3BG5 - chains B and D of the 4 polymer chains in the assembly; structure by X-ray diffraction, 2.80 A resolution.

# Chain B (and D)
Molecule: Pyruvate carboxylase
Source organism: Staphylococcus aureus
Notes: chain D of this document is another copy of the same molecule, construct and numbering; everything in this record applies to it too
UniProt: Q99UY8 (Q99UY8_STAAM); the construct lacks a stretch of the UniProt sequence and is renumbered around it, so the offset changes along the chain: 34-315 = UniProt 1-282; 317-357 = UniProt 283-323; 358-362 = UniProt 326-330; 363-513 = UniProt 332-482; 5 more segments
Amino-acid sequence (1173 residues; numbered 11 to 1182 plus 6 insertion-coded residues; 5 numbers in that range are skipped by the numbering (no residue carries them; nothing is unmodelled there); the number before each row is that of its first residue; a row labelled like 357A-357B holds insertion residues (357A, then the next letters in order)):
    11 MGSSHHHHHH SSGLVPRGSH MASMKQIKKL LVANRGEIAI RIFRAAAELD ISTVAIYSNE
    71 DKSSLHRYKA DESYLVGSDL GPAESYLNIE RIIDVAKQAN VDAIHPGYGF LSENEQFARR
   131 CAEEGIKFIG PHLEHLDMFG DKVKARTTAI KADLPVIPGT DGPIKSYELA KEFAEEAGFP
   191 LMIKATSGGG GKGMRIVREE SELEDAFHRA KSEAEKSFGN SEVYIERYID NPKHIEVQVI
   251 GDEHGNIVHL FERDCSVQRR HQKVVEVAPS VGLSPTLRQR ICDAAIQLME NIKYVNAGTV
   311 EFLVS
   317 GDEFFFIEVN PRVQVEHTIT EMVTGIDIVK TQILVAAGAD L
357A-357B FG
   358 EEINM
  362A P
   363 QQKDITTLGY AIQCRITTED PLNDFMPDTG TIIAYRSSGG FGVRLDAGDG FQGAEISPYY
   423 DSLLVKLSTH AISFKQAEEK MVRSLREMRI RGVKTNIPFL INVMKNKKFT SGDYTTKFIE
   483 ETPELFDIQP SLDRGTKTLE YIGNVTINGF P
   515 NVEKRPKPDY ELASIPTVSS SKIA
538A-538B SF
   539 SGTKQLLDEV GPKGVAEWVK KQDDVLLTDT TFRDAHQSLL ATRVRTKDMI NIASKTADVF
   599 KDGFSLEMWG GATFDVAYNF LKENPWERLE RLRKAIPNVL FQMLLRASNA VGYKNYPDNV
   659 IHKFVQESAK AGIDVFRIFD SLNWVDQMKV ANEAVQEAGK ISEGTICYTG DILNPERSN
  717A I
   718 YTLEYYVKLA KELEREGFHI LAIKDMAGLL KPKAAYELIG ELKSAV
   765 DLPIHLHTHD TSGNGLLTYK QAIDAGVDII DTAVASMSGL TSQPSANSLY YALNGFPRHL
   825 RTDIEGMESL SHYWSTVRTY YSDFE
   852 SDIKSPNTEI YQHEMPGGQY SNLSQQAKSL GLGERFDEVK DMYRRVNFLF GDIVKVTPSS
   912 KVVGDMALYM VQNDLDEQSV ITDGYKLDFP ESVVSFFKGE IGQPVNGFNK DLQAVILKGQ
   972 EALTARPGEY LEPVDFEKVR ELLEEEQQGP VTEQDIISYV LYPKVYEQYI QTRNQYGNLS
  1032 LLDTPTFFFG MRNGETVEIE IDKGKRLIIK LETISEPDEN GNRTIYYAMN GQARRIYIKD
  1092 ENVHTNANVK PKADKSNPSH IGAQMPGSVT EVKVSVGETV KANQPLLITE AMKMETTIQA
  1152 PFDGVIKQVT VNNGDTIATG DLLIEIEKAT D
Not modelled in the structure: 11-35, 169-238, 1179-1182 (chain D: 11-35, 169-238, 1094-1100, 1179-1182)
Sequence notes: expression tag (11-33)
Glycans and other covalent adducts: covalent link Ser315-Gly317; covalent link Pro513-Asn515; covalent link Val763-Asp765; covalent link Glu849-Ser852; 5-(hexahydro-2-oxo-1H-thieno[3,4-d]imidazol-6-yl)pentanal (BTI) linked to Lys1144
Ion coordination: Mn2+ near Asp572 (its only coordinating residue here)
Small-molecule neighbours:
  - BTI (5-(hexahydro-2-oxo-1H-thieno[3,4-d]imidazol-6-yl)pentanal): Tyr503, Asn506, Val507, Gly511, Phe512, Pro513, Asn617, Phe618, Lys620, Tyr1027, Leu1030, Phe1038, Glu1092
  - pyruvic acid (PYR): Arg571, Asp572, Gln575, Gly609, Leu642, Arg644, Phe677, Lys741, Val907, Thr908
Reported in the primary citation:
  - mutagenesis - Y1077A: abolished catalytic activity
  - mutagenesis - Y1077A: unchanged catalytic activity on 1 mM acetyl-CoA
  - binding site for BTI: Tyr503, Phe512, Pro513, Phe618, Lys620, Thr908, Ser911, Thr1023, Tyr1027, Leu1030, Phe1038
  - binding site for pyruvic acid: Arg644
  - disease-associated variants - R451C: decreased catalytic activity on acetyl-CoA
  - allosteric site: Arg398, Arg451, Arg453, Arg1085 (proposed by the authors, not directly observed)

# How chain B and chain D interact
Pairs across the interface - 91 pairs, chain B then chain D:
  Arg51(B) - Phe403(D)
  Arg54(B) - Ser400(D)
  Arg54(B) - Gly401(D)
  Arg54(B) - Gly402(D)
  Arg54(B) - Arg445(D)
  Arg54(B) - Glu449(D)  salt bridge
  Ala57(B) - Arg445(D)
  Glu58(B) - Glu441(D)
  Glu58(B) - Lys442(D)
  Glu58(B) - Arg445(D)  salt bridge
  Arg77(B) - Glu1049(D)  salt bridge
  Arg77(B) - Ile1059(D)
  Tyr78(B) - Ile1059(D)
  Tyr78(B) - Asn1081(D)
  Tyr78(B) - Gly1082(D)
  Lys79(B) - Arg398(D)
  Lys79(B) - Glu449(D)  salt bridge
  Asp81(B) - Lys1056(D)
  Glu82(B) - Gly1055(D)
  Ser83(B) - Gly1055(D)  hydrogen bond (backbone-backbone)
  Tyr84(B) - Lys1054(D)
  Tyr84(B) - Gly1055(D)  hydrogen bond (side chain-backbone)
  Glu337(B) - Phe403(D)
  Val339(B) - Leu370(D)
  Thr340(B) - Leu370(D)
  Gly341(B) - Leu370(D)
  Gly341(B) - Ile434(D)
  Ile342(B) - Phe403(D)
  Ile342(B) - Ile434(D)  hydrophobic
  Asp343(B) - Phe403(D)
  Lys346(B) - Gln438(D)
  Glu359(B) - Gln438(D)  hydrogen bond (backbone-side chain)
  Ile360(B) - Ile434(D)
  Ile360(B) - Gln438(D)  hydrogen bond (backbone-side chain)
  Asn361(B) - Ser435(D)  hydrogen bond
  Asn361(B) - Gln438(D)  hydrogen bond
  Leu370(B) - Thr340(D)
  Leu370(B) - Gly341(D)
  Ser400(B) - Arg54(D)  hydrogen bond (backbone-side chain)
  Gly401(B) - Arg54(D)  hydrogen bond (backbone-side chain)
  Gly402(B) - Arg54(D)
  Gly402(B) - Arg406(D)  hydrogen bond (backbone-side chain)
  Phe403(B) - Arg51(D)
  Phe403(B) - Glu337(D)
  Phe403(B) - Gly341(D)
  Phe403(B) - Arg406(D)
  Arg406(B) - Gly402(D)
  Arg406(B) - Phe403(D)
  Gln414(B) - Ala1084(D)
  Ile434(B) - Gly341(D)
  Ile434(B) - Ile360(D)
  Ile434(B) - Asn361(D)
  Ser435(B) - Asn361(D)  hydrogen bond
  Gln438(B) - Lys346(D)
  Gln438(B) - Glu359(D)  hydrogen bond (side chain-backbone)
  Gln438(B) - Ile360(D)  hydrogen bond (side chain-backbone)
  Glu441(B) - Glu58(D)
  Glu441(B) - Leu59(D)
  Glu441(B) - Lys346(D)  salt bridge
  Lys442(B) - Glu58(D)  salt bridge
  Lys442(B) - Asp343(D)  salt bridge
  Lys442(B) - Lys346(D)
  Arg445(B) - Ala57(D)
  Arg445(B) - Glu58(D)  salt bridge
  Lys1054(B) - Glu82(D)
  Lys1054(B) - Tyr84(D)  hydrogen bond
  Lys1054(B) - Gln108(D)  hydrogen bond (side chain-backbone)
  Lys1054(B) - Ala109(D)
  Gly1055(B) - Glu82(D)
  Gly1055(B) - Ser83(D)  hydrogen bond (backbone-backbone)
  Gly1055(B) - Tyr84(D)
  Lys1056(B) - Asp81(D)
  Ile1059(B) - Tyr78(D)  hydrophobic
  Glu1063(B) - Tyr1077(D)  hydrogen bond
  Glu1063(B) - Arg1086(D)  salt bridge
  Thr1064(B) - Ser1066(D)
  Thr1064(B) - Tyr1077(D)
  Ser1066(B) - Thr1064(D)
  Tyr1077(B) - Glu1063(D)
  Tyr1077(B) - Thr1064(D)  hydrogen bond
  Tyr1077(B) - Tyr1077(D)  hydrophobic
  Asn1081(B) - Tyr78(D)
  Gly1082(B) - Tyr78(D)
  Arg1086(B) - Glu1063(D)  salt bridge
  Lys1103(B) - Arg1043(D)
  Lys1106(B) - Asp523(D)  salt bridge
  Lys1106(B) - Tyr524(D)
  Lys1106(B) - Leu526(D)
  Ser1107(B) - Leu526(D)
  Thr1170(B) - Asp523(D)
  Gly1171(B) - Asp523(D)
Interface residues without a listed pair, chain B (57 interface residues in all): Lys72, Met338, Glu358, Pro362A, Glu449, Asn1044, Arg1057
Interface residues without a listed pair, chain D (61 interface residues in all): Leu75, Arg77, Met338, Val339, Ile342, Pro362A, Ala433, Lys437, Arg1057, Glu1067

# Overview
57 residues of chain B face 61 of chain D across their interface; the contacts include 17 hydrogen bonds and
11 salt bridges. Polar pairs include Arg54(B)-Glu449(D), Glu58(B)-Arg445(D) and Arg77(B)-Glu1049(D). The paper
reports a binding site for BTI at Tyr503(B), Phe512(B) and Pro513(B) among others; Y1077A of chain B abolishes
catalytic activity.
Chain B and chain D are both Pyruvate carboxylase (Staphylococcus aureus); the structure, Crystal Structure of
Staphylococcus Aureus Pyruvate Carboxylase, was determined by X-ray diffraction (same publication as 3BG3 and
3BG9).
